9B8B - chains I and E of the 14 polymer chains in the assembly; structure by electron microscopy, 3.20 A resolution.

[Chain I]
Name: RM20A3 fragment antigen binding heavy chain
Source organism: Macaca mulatta
Amino-acid sequence (124 residues; each row starts with the number of its first residue; a row labelled like 82A-82C holds insertion residues (82A, then the next letters in order)):
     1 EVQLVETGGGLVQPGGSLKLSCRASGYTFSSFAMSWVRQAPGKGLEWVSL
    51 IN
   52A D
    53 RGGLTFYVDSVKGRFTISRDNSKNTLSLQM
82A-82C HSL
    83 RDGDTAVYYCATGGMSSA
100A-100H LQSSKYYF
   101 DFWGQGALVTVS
Unresolved in the structure: 1
Disulfides: Cys22-Cys92

[Chain E]
Name: Transmembrane protein gp41
Source organism: Human immunodeficiency virus 1
Reference sequence: Q2N0S6 (Q2N0S6_9HIV1); residues 512-664 here correspond to UniProt positions 509-661 (UniProt number = residue number - 3)
Amino-acid sequence (153 residues; numbered 512 to 664; the number before each row is that of its first residue):
   512 AVGIGAVSLGFLGAAGSTMGAASMTLTVQARNLLSGIVQQQSNLLRAPEP
   562 QQHLLKDTHWGIKQLQARVLAVEHYLRDQQLLGIWGCSGKLICCTNVPWN
   612 SSWSNRNLSEIWDNMTWLQWDKEISNYTQIIYGLLEESQNQQEKNEQDLL
   662 ALD
Unresolved in the structure: 512-518, 547-571
Sequence notes: conflict Ser519 (Phe516 in Q2N0S6), Pro559 (Ile556 in Q2N0S6), Pro561 (Ala558 in Q2N0S6), Asp568 (Leu565 in Q2N0S6), His570 (Val567 in Q2N0S6), His585 (Arg582 in Q2N0S6), Cys605 (Thr602 in Q2N0S6)
Disulfides: Cys598-Cys604
Glycans and other covalent adducts: N-acetylglucosamine (NAG) linked to Asn611, Asn618, Asn625, Asn637
Ligand contacts: N-acetylglucosamine (NAG; 2-acetamido-2-deoxy-beta-D-glucopyranose): Gly524, Gly527, Ser528

[Interface between chain I and chain E]
Pairs across the interface - 4 pairs, chain I then chain E:
  Leu100A(I) with Leu619(E); Trp623(E)
  Gln100B(I) with Leu619(E)
  Ser100C(I) with Leu619(E)
Also at the interface, not in a pair above, chain I (4 interface residues in all): Ala100
Also at the interface, not in a pair above, chain E (4 interface residues in all): Gly531, Ser534

[Summary]
Chain I and chain E each contribute 4 residues to their interface. Ligands of chain E: N-acetylglucosamine.
Covalently linked N-acetylglucosamine: at Asn611(E), Asn618(E), Asn625(E) and Asn637(E).
Chain I is RM20A3 fragment antigen binding heavy chain (Macaca mulatta) and chain E is Transmembrane protein
gp41 (Human immunodeficiency virus 1); the structure, RM038 Fab in complex with Apex-GT 6.2 trimer and RM20A3
Fab, was determined by electron microscopy, deposited together with 9MPX, 9MQG, 9B8C, 9MPB and 9MPC.
